PDB entry 5T5F | X-ray diffraction, 2.98 A resolution | chains H and L of the 3 polymer chains in the assembly

== Chain H ==
Molecule: Monoclonal antibody Jar5 heavy chain
From: Mus musculus
Notes: antibody fragment or engineered binder
Amino-acid sequence (212 residues; each row starts with the number of its first residue; note: 6 numbers in that range are skipped by the numbering (no residue carries them; nothing is unmodelled there)):
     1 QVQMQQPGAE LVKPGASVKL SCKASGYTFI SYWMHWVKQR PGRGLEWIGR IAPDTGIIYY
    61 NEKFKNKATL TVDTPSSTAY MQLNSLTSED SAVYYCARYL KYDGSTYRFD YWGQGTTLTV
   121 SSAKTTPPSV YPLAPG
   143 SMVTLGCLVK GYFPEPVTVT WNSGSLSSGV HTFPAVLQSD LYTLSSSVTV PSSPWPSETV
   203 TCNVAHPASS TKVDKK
Cystine bridges: Cys22-Cys96, Cys149-Cys204

== Chain L ==
Molecule: Monoclonal antibody Jar5 light chain
From: Mus musculus
Notes: antibody fragment or engineered binder
Amino-acid sequence (216 residues; numbered 1 to 216; the number before each row is that of its first residue):
     1 DIVMTQAAPS VPVTPGESVS ISCRSSKSLL HSNGNTYLFW FLQRPGQSPQ LLIYRMSNLA
    61 SGVPDRFSGS GSGTSFTLRI SRVEAEDVGV YYCMQHLEYP YTFGGGTKLE IKRADAAPTV
   121 SIFPPSSEQL TSGGASVVCF LNNFYPKDIN VKWKIDGSER QNGVLNSWTD QDSKDSTYSM
   181 SSTLTLTKDE YERHNSYTCE ATHKTSTSPI VKSFNR
Cystine bridges: Cys23-Cys93, Cys139-Cys199

== How chain H and chain L interact ==
Contacting residue pairs - 70 pairs, chain H then chain L:
  Trp33(H) - Tyr99(L)
  His35(H) - Tyr101(L)
  Gln39(H) - Gln43(L)  hydrogen bond
  Gln39(H) - Tyr92(L)
  Leu45(H) - Pro49(L)  hydrophobic
  Leu45(H) - Tyr92(L)  hydrophobic
  Leu45(H) - Phe103(L)
  Trp47(H) - Tyr99(L)  hydrophobic
  Trp47(H) - Pro100(L)  hydrophobic
  Trp47(H) - Tyr101(L)
  Arg50(H) - Tyr99(L)  hydrogen bond
  Tyr59(H) - Tyr99(L)  hydrophobic
  Asn61(H) - Pro100(L)
  Tyr95(H) - Gln43(L)  hydrogen bond
  Tyr95(H) - Gln47(L)
  Tyr95(H) - Ser48(L)
  Tyr99(H) - His96(L)  hydrogen bond
  Tyr99(H) - Tyr101(L)
  Asp103(H) - Tyr37(L)  hydrogen bond
  Gly104(H) - Arg55(L)  hydrogen bond (backbone-side chain)
  Thr106(H) - Tyr54(L)
  Arg108(H) - Phe39(L)
  Arg108(H) - Leu51(L)
  Phe109(H) - Phe39(L)  hydrophobic
  Phe109(H) - Phe41(L)
  Phe109(H) - Leu51(L)
  Asp110(H) - Leu51(L)
  Trp112(H) - Phe41(L)  hydrophobic
  Trp112(H) - Ser48(L)
  Trp112(H) - Pro49(L)
  Gly113(H) - Ser48(L)  hydrogen bond (backbone-side chain)
  Gln114(H) - Ser48(L)
  Tyr131(H) - Ser126(L)
  Tyr131(H) - Glu128(L)
  Tyr131(H) - Gln129(L)
  Pro132(H) - Ser126(L)
  Pro132(H) - Glu128(L)
  Leu133(H) - Phe123(L)
  Leu133(H) - Val138(L)  hydrophobic
  Ala134(H) - Phe123(L)
  Ala134(H) - Pro124(L)
  Pro135(H) - Ile122(L)
  Thr146(H) - Ser121(L)  hydrogen bond
  Thr146(H) - Phe123(L)
  Leu147(H) - Phe123(L)  hydrophobic
  Gly148(H) - Phe140(L)
  Leu150(H) - Ser136(L)
  Gly171(H) - Lys174(L)
  His173(H) - Asn142(L)
  His173(H) - Asn143(L)  hydrogen bond
  His173(H) - Asp172(L)  salt bridge
  His173(H) - Ser179(L)  hydrogen bond
  Phe175(H) - Phe140(L)  hydrophobic
  Phe175(H) - Asn142(L)
  Phe175(H) - Ser167(L)
  Phe175(H) - Thr169(L)
  Phe175(H) - Ser179(L)
  Phe175(H) - Met180(L)
  Phe175(H) - Ser181(L)
  Pro176(H) - Ser167(L)  hydrogen bond (backbone-side chain)
  Pro176(H) - Trp168(L)
  Val178(H) - Leu165(L)  hydrophobic
  Val178(H) - Ser167(L)
  Gln180(H) - Leu165(L)
  Ser187(H) - Phe140(L)
  Ser187(H) - Ser181(L)  hydrogen bond
  Ser188(H) - Phe140(L)
  Ser189(H) - Phe140(L)
  Ser189(H) - Asn142(L)
  Lys217(H) - Glu128(L)  salt bridge
Other interface residues (no listed pair), chain H (46 interface residues in all): Val37, Gly44, Glu46, Ser105, Lys152, Ser170, Val172, Thr174
Other interface residues (no listed pair), chain L (43 interface residues in all): Asn33, Asn35, Met94, Ser132, Thr177, Thr183

== In short ==
The interface between chain H and chain L involves 46 residues on one side and 43 on the other; the contacts
include 12 hydrogen bonds and 2 salt bridges. Polar pairs include His173(H)-Asp172(L), Lys217(H)-Glu128(L) and
Gln39(H)-Gln43(L).
Here chain H is Monoclonal antibody Jar5 heavy chain and chain L is Monoclonal antibody Jar5 light chain, both
from Mus musculus. Entry 5T5F (Neisseria meningitidis factor H binding protein in complex with monoclonal
antibody JAR5) was determined by X-ray diffraction.
